6WZ5 - chains A and J of the 10 polymer chains in the assembly; structure by electron microscopy, 2.20 A resolution.

# Chain A
Name: Histone H3.2
Source organism: Xenopus laevis
UniProtKB: P84233 (H32_XENLA); residues 1-135 here correspond to UniProt positions 2-136 (UniProt number = residue number + 1)
Amino-acid sequence (135 residues; numbered 1 to 135; the number before each row is that of its first residue):
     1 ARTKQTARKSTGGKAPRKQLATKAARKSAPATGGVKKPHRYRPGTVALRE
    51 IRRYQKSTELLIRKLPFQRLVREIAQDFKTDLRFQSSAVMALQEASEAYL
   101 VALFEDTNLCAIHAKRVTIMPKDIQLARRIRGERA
Disordered / not traced: 1-36, 135
Sequence notes: variant Ala102 (Gly103 in P84233)
Swiss-Prot annotation at these positions:
  - modified residue: Arg2 (Asymmetric dimethylarginine), Thr3 (Phosphothreonine), Lys4 (Allysine), Gln5 (5-glutamyl dopamine), Thr6 (Phosphothreonine), Arg8 (Citrulline), Lys9 (N6,N6,N6-trimethyllysine), Ser10 (ADP-ribosylserine), Thr11 (Phosphothreonine), Lys14 (N6-(2-hydroxyisobutyryl)lysine), Arg17 (Asymmetric dimethylarginine), Lys18 (N6-(2-hydroxyisobutyryl)lysine), Lys23 (N6-(2-hydroxyisobutyryl)lysine), Arg26 (Citrulline), Lys27 (N6,N6,N6-trimethyllysine), Ser28 (ADP-ribosylserine), Lys36 (N6,N6,N6-trimethyllysine), Lys37 (N6-methyllysine), Tyr41 (Phosphotyrosine), Lys56 (N6,N6,N6-trimethyllysine) and 8 more in UniProt
  - lipidation: Cys110 (S-palmitoyl cysteine)

# Chain J
Molecule: 167-nt DNA strand
Source organism: synthetic construct
Sequence (167 nucleotides; row label = number of the first residue in the row; numbers below 1 keep their minus sign (DC-83 is residue -83)):
   -83 CTATGATGCCCTGGAGAATCCCGGTGCCGAGGCCGCTCAATTGGTCGTAG
   -33 ACAGCTCTAGCACCGCTTAAACGCACGTACGCGCTGTCCCCCGCGTTTTA
    17 ACCGCCAAGGGGATTACTCCCTAGTCTCCAGGCACGTGTCAGATATATAC
    67 ATCCTGTGCATGTATTG
Disordered / not traced: -83 to -77, 77-83

# Interface between chain A and chain J
Pairs across the interface (28; chain A residue first):
  His39(A) - DA-67(J)  sugar contact
  Arg40(A) - DG9(J)  hydrogen bond to the base
  Arg40(A) - DC10(J)  sugar contact
  Tyr41(A) - DA-67(J)  sugar contact
  Tyr41(A) - DA-66(J)  sugar contact
  Tyr41(A) - DG9(J)  sugar contact
  Tyr41(A) - DC10(J)  hydrogen bond to the phosphate
  Arg42(A) - DG9(J)  sugar contact
  Pro43(A) - DC8(J)  phosphate contact
  Pro43(A) - DG9(J)  phosphate contact
  Gly44(A) - DC8(J)  phosphate contact
  Gly44(A) - DG9(J)  hydrogen bond to the phosphate
  Thr45(A) - DG9(J)  phosphate contact
  Val46(A) - DG9(J)  hydrogen bond to the phosphate
  Val46(A) - DC10(J)  phosphate contact
  Ala47(A) - DG9(J)  hydrogen bond to the phosphate
  Arg49(A) - DA-66(J)  phosphate contact
  Arg49(A) - DT-65(J)  salt bridge to the phosphate
  Lys56(A) - DC-64(J)  salt bridge to the phosphate
  Arg63(A) - DA17(J)  phosphate contact
  Arg63(A) - DC18(J)  salt bridge to the phosphate
  Lys64(A) - DC18(J)  hydrogen bond to the phosphate
  Leu65(A) - DA17(J)  sugar contact
  Leu65(A) - DC18(J)  hydrogen bond to the phosphate
  Pro66(A) - DA17(J)  phosphate contact
  Arg69(A) - DA17(J)  salt bridge to the phosphate
  Arg83(A) - DG26(J)  hydrogen bond to the sugar
  Arg83(A) - DG27(J)  sugar contact
Interface residues without a listed pair, chain J (12 interface residues in all): DG-68

# Summary
17 residues of chain A face 12 of chain J across their interface; the contacts include 8 hydrogen bonds and 4
salt bridges. Polar pairs include Arg40(A)-DG9(J), Arg83(A)-DG26(J) and Tyr41(A)-DC10(J).
Chain A is Histone H3.2 (Xenopus laevis) and chain J is a 167-nt DNA strand (synthetic construct); the
structure, Bridging of double-strand DNA break activates PARP2/HPF1 to modify chromatin, was determined by
electron microscopy together with 6WZ9, 6X0L, 6X0M and 6X0N from the same study.
